PDB entry 2WVN | X-ray diffraction, 2.62 A resolution | chain A

[Chain A]
Protein: Small S protein
Source organism: Podospora anserina
Notes: fragment: n-terminal domain, residues 1-227
UniProt: Q03689 (Q03689_PODAN); residue numbers follow UniProt; this construct covers 1-227
Chain sequence (229 residues; row label = number of the first residue in the row; numbers below 1 keep their minus sign (Gly-1 is residue -1)):
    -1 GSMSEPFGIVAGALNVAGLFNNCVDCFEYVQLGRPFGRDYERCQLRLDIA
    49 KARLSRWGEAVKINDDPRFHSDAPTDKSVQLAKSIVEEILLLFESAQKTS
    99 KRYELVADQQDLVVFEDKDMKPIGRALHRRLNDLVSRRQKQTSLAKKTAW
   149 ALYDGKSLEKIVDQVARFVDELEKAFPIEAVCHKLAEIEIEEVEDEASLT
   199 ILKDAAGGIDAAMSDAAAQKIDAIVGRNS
Unresolved in the structure: -1 to 10, 225-227
Differences from the reference sequence: expression tag (-1 to 0)
What the authors report for this chain:
  - contacts within the chain: Asp23-Lys145 (salt bridge)
  - mutagenesis - D23A/P33H (Tm change 5 degC): decreased stability

[Overview]
The paper reports that D23A/P33H reduce stability; contacts within the chain involving Asp23 and Lys145.
Chain A is Small S protein (Podospora anserina); the structure, Structure of the HET-s N-terminal domain, was
determined by X-ray diffraction, deposited together with 2WVO and 2WVQ.
